Entry 6IUD (X-ray diffraction, 2.51 A resolution); this record covers chains A and F of the 6 polymer chains in the assembly.

[Chain A]
Name: SpoOJ regulator (Soj)
From: Helicobacter pylori (strain ATCC 700392 / 26695)
Reference sequence: O25759 (O25759_HELPY); residues 1-264 here = UniProt positions 1-264
Sequence (276 residues; numbered -11 to 264; the number before each row is that of its first residue; numbers below 1 keep their minus sign (Met-11 is residue -11)):
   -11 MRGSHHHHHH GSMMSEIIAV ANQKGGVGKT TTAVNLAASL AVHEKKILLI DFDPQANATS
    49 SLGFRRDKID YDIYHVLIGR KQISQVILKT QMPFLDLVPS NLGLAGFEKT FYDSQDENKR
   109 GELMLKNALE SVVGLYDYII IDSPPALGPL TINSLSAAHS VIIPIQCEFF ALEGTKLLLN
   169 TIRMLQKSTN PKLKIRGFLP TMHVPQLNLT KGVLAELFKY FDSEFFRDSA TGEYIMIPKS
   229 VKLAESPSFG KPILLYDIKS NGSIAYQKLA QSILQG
Unresolved in the structure: -11 to 0
Differences from the reference sequence: initiating methionine (-11); expression tag (-10 to 0)
Metal / ion sites: Mg2+: Thr18 (together with ADP)
Ligand contacts:
  - ADP (adenosine-5'-diphosphate), molecule 1: Lys12, Glu156, Phe158
  - ADP, molecule 2: Gly13, Gly14, Val15, Gly16, Lys17, Thr18, Thr19, Asn45, Met190, Ile225, Pro226, Lys227, Ser228, Leu231, Ala232
From the paper describing this entry:
  - mutagenesis - K199E, K199E/K230E (Kd 308 nM), K230E: decreased binding to the 24-nt DNA strand
  - mutagenesis - K199E/K227E/K230E/K247E: abolished binding to the 24-nt DNA strand

[Chain F]
Molecule: 24-nt DNA strand
Sequence (24 nucleotides; row label = number of the first residue in the row):
     1 AGGGTGTTCC ACGTGAAACA GGGA

[How chain A and chain F interact]
Pairs across the interface - 7 pairs, chain A then chain F:
  Gln194(A) - DA18(F)  sugar contact
  Leu195(A) - DA17(F)  phosphate contact
  Leu195(A) - DA18(F)  phosphate contact
  Asn196(A) - DA18(F)  hydrogen bond to the phosphate
  Asn196(A) - DC19(F)  phosphate contact
  Lys199(A) - DA18(F)  phosphate contact
  Lys199(A) - DC19(F)  salt bridge to the phosphate
Interface residues without a listed pair, chain A (6 interface residues in all): Leu197, Lys247
Interface residues without a listed pair, chain F (4 interface residues in all): DC9

[In short]
The interface between chain A and chain F involves 6 residues on one side and 4 on the other, with 1 hydrogen
bond and 1 salt bridge. Among the polar pairs are Asn196(A)-DA18(F) and Lys199(A)-DC19(F). The paper reports
that K199E, K199E/K230E and K230E of chain A reduce binding to the 24-nt DNA strand; K199E/K227E/K230E/K247E
of chain A abolish binding to the 24-nt DNA strand.
Chain A is SpoOJ regulator (Soj) (Helicobacter pylori (strain ATCC 700392 / 26695)) and chain F is a 24-nt DNA
strand; the structure, Structure of Helicobacter pylori Soj-ADP complex bound to DNA, was determined by X-ray
diffraction together with 6IUC from the same study.
